Entry 5FGF (X-ray diffraction, 2.60 A resolution); this record covers chains F and G of the 28 polymer chains in the assembly.

# Chain F
Protein: Probable proteasome subunit alpha type-7
Organism: Saccharomyces cerevisiae (strain ATCC 204508 / S288c)
Notes: EC 3.4.25.1
Reference sequence: P21242 (PSA7_YEAST); residues -3 to 284 here correspond to UniProt positions 1-288 (UniProt number = residue number + 4)
Sequence (288 residues; numbered -3 to 284; the number before each row is that of its first residue; numbers below 1 keep their minus sign (Met-3 is residue -3)):
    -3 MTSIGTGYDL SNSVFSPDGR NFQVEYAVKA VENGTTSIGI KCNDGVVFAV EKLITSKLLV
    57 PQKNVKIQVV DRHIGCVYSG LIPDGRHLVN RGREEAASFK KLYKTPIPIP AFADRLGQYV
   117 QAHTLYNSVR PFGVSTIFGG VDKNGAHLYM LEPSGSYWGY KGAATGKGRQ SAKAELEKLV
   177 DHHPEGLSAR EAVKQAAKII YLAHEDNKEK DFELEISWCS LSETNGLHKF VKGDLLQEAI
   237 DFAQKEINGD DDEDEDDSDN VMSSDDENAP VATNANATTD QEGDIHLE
Unresolved in the structure: -3 to 1, 245-284
UniProt features mapped onto this chain:
  - modified residue: Thr-2 (N-acetylthreonine)

# Chain G
Protein: Proteasome subunit alpha type-1
Organism: Saccharomyces cerevisiae (strain ATCC 204508 / S288c)
Notes: EC 3.4.25.1
Reference sequence: P21243 (PSA1_YEAST); residues -8 to 243 here correspond to UniProt positions 1-252 (UniProt number = residue number + 9)
Sequence (252 residues; each row starts with the number of its first residue; numbers below 1 keep their minus sign (Met-8 is residue -8)):
    -8 MSGAAAASAA GYDRHITIFS PEGRLYQVEY AFKATNQTNI NSLAVRGKDC TVVISQKKVP
    52 DKLLDPTTVS YIFCISRTIG MVVNGPIPDA RNAALRAKAE AAEFRYKYGY DMPCDVLAKR
   112 MANLSQIYTQ RAYMRPLGVI LTFVSVDEEL GPSIYKTDPA GYYVGYKATA TGPKQQEITT
   172 NLENHFKKSK IDHINEESWE KVVEFAITHM IDALGTEFSK NDLEVGVATK DKFFTLSAEN
   232 IEERLVAIAE QD
Unresolved in the structure: -8 to 1, 243
Bound ions: Mg2+: Thr8, Tyr119, Arg122, Met125

# How chain F and chain G interact
Pairs across the interface (61; chain F residue first):
  Thr2(F) - His6(G)  hydrogen bond (backbone-side chain)
  Gly3(F) - His6(G)
  Tyr4(F) - Arg5(G)
  Tyr4(F) - His6(G)
  Tyr4(F) - Tyr21(G)
  Ser9(F) - Arg126(G)
  Val10(F) - His6(G)
  Val10(F) - Gln18(G)
  Phe11(F) - Gln18(G)  hydrogen bond (backbone-side chain)
  Phe11(F) - Tyr21(G)
  Phe11(F) - Ala22(G)  hydrophobic
  Phe11(F) - Ala25(G)  hydrophobic
  Phe11(F) - Arg126(G)
  Phe11(F) - Pro127(G)
  Ser12(F) - Tyr21(G)
  Pro13(F) - Tyr21(G)  hydrophobic
  Pro13(F) - Lys24(G)  hydrogen bond (backbone-side chain)
  Asp14(F) - Lys24(G)
  Gly15(F) - Tyr21(G)
  Gly15(F) - Ala25(G)
  Lys37(F) - Asp56(G)  salt bridge
  Gln114(F) - Arg82(G)  hydrogen bond (side chain-backbone)
  Gln114(F) - Asn83(G)
  Gln114(F) - Leu86(G)
  Gln117(F) - Pro79(G)
  Gln117(F) - Asp80(G)
  Gln117(F) - Asn83(G)  hydrogen bond
  Gln117(F) - Arg126(G)  hydrogen bond
  Thr120(F) - Arg126(G)  hydrogen bond (backbone-side chain)
  Leu121(F) - Tyr124(G)
  Leu121(F) - Arg126(G)
  Leu121(F) - Leu128(G)  hydrophobic
  Tyr122(F) - Tyr124(G)
  Tyr122(F) - Met125(G)  hydrophobic
  Ser150(F) - Pro79(G)
  Gly151(F) - Pro79(G)
  Ser152(F) - Ile78(G)
  Ser152(F) - Pro79(G)
  Tyr153(F) - Arg82(G)  hydrogen bond (backbone-side chain)
  Trp154(F) - Leu55(G)  hydrophobic
  Trp154(F) - Thr59(G)
  Trp154(F) - Val60(G)  hydrophobic
  Trp154(F) - Ser61(G)
  Trp154(F) - Tyr62(G)
  Trp154(F) - Ile78(G)  hydrophobic
  Trp154(F) - Arg82(G)
  Gly155(F) - Leu55(G)
  Gly155(F) - Asp56(G)  hydrogen bond (backbone-backbone)
  Gly155(F) - Thr59(G)  hydrogen bond (backbone-side chain)
  Tyr156(F) - Leu54(G)
  Tyr156(F) - Leu55(G)
  Tyr156(F) - Asp56(G)
  Lys157(F) - Lys53(G)
  Lys157(F) - Leu54(G)  hydrogen bond (backbone-backbone)
  Lys157(F) - Leu55(G)
  Gly158(F) - Leu54(G)
  Lys169(F) - Leu54(G)
  Leu172(F) - Leu54(G)
  Glu173(F) - Leu54(G)
  Val176(F) - Leu54(G)  hydrophobic
  Asp177(F) - Lys53(G)  salt bridge
Interface residues without a listed pair, chain F (32 interface residues in all): Asp110, Tyr145
Interface residues without a listed pair, chain G (29 interface residues in all): Asp52, Pro57, Gly129

# In short
32 residues of chain F and 29 residues of chain G are in contact; the contacts include 11 hydrogen bonds and 2
salt bridges. Among the polar pairs are Lys37(F)-Asp56(G), Asp177(F)-Lys53(G) and Thr2(F)-His6(G). The Mg2+
site is built by Thr8(G), Tyr119(G), Arg122(G) and Met125(G).
Chain F is Probable proteasome subunit alpha type-7 and chain G is Proteasome subunit alpha type-1, both from
Saccharomyces cerevisiae (strain ATCC 204508 / S288c); the structure, Yeast 20S proteasome
beta5-H(-2)A-T1A-K81R triple mutant in complex with Carfilzomib, was determined by X-ray diffraction together
with 5CZ4, 5CZ5, 5CZ6, 5CZ7, 5CZ8, 5CZ9 and 16 further entries from the same study.
